PDB entry 4RQ6 | X-ray diffraction, 2.25 A resolution | chains A and T of the 4 polymer chains in the assembly

# Chain A
Molecule: DNA polymerase beta
From: Homo sapiens
Notes: EC 2.7.7.7, 4.2.99.-
Reference sequence: P06746 (DPOLB_HUMAN); residue numbers follow UniProt; this construct covers 1-335
Amino-acid sequence (343 residues; row label = number of the first residue in the row; numbers below 1 keep their minus sign (Met-1 is residue -1)):
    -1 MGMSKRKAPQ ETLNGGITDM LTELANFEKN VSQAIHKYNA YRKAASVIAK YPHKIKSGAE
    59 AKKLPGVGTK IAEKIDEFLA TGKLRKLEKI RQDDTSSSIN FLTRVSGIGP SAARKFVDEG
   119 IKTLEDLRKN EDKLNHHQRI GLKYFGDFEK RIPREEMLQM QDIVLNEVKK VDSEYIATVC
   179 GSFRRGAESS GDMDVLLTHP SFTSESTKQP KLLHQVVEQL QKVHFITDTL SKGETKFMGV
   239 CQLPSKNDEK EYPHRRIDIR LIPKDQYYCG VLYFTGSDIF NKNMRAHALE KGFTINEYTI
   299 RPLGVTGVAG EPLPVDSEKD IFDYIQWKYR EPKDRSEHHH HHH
Disordered / not traced: -1 to 9, 336-341
Sequence notes: expression tag (-1 to 0, 336-341)
Ion coordination: Na+ site 1: Lys60, Leu62, Val65 (shared with 1 residue of chain D); Na+ site 2: Thr101, Val103, Ile106 (shared with 1 residue of chain P); Mg2+: Asp190, Asp192 (together with pyrophosphate) (shared with 1 residue of chain P); Na+ site 3: Asp190, Asp192, Asp256 (shared with 2 residues of chain P)
Residues lining bound ligands: pyrophosphate (PPV): Arg149, Gly179, Ser180, Arg183, Ser188, Gly189, Asp190, Asp192, Ser275
Curated features (UniProtKB/Swiss-Prot):
  - region: Arg183 to Asp192 (DNA-binding)
  - active site: Lys72 (Nucleophile)
  - binding site (K(+)): Lys60, Leu62, Val65, Thr101, Val103, Ile106
  - binding site (Na(+)): Lys60, Leu62, Val65, Thr101, Val103, Ile106
  - binding site (dATP): Arg149, Ser180, Arg183, Gly189, Asp190
  - binding site (dCTP): Arg149, Ser180, Arg183, Gly189, Asp190
  - binding site (dGTP): Arg149, Ser180, Arg183, Gly189, Asp190, Asp192
  - binding site (dTTP): Arg149, Ser180, Arg183, Gly189, Asp190
  - binding site (Mg(2+)): Asp190, Asp192, Asp256
  - modified residue: Lys72 (N6-acetyllysine), Arg83 (Omega-N-methylarginine), Arg152 (Omega-N-methylarginine)
  - cross-link (Glycyl lysine isopeptide (Lys-Gly)): Lys41 (interchain with G-Cter in ubiquitin), Lys61 (interchain with G-Cter in ubiquitin), Lys81 (interchain with G-Cter in ubiquitin)
  - natural variant: Leu22 (L22P: Found in a gastric cancer sample; uncertain significance), Tyr39 (Y39C: Found in a gastric cancer sample; uncertain significance), Gly118 (G118V: Decreased DNA-directed DNA polymerase activity), Arg137 (R137Q: Decreased function in base-excision repair), Arg149 (R149I: Decreased DNA-directed DNA polymerase activity), Asp160 (D160N: Found in a gastric cancer sample; uncertain significance), Cys239 (C239R: Found in a gastric cancer sample; uncertain significance), Lys289 (K289M: Found in a colon cancer sample; uncertain significance), Asn294 (N294D: Found in a gastric cancer sample; uncertain significance), Glu295 (E295K: Found in a gastric cancer sample; uncertain significance)
  - mutagenesis: Phe25 (F25W: No effect on 5'-dRP lyase activity. Decreased ssDNA binding), His34 (H34G: Decreased 5'-dRP lyase activity. Decreased ssDNA binding), Lys35 (K35A: Decreased 5'-dRP lyase activity. Decreased ssDNA binding. Loss of 5'-dRP lyase activity; when associated with A-68 and A-72. Decreased ssDNA binding; when associated with A-68 and A-72 ...), Tyr39 (Y39F: No effect on 5'-dRP lyase activity; Y39Q: Abolishes DNA polymerase and 5'-dRP lyase activity), Lys41 (K41R: Abolishes ubiquitination; when associated with R-61 and R-81), Lys60 (K60A: Decreased 5'-dRP lyase activity. Decreased ssDNA binding), Lys61 (K61R: Abolishes ubiquitination; when associated with R-41 and R-81), Lys68 (K68A: No effect on 5'-dRP lyase activity. Decreased ssDNA binding. Loss of 5'-dRP lyase activity; when associated with A-35 and A-72. Decreased ssDNA binding; when associated with A-35 and A-72 ...), Glu71 (E71Q: No effect on 5'-dRP lyase activity. No effect on structure shown by circular dichroism. No effect on ssDNA binding), Lys72 (K72A: Severely reduced 5'-dRP lyase activity. Does not affect ssDNA binding. Loss of 5'-dRP lyase activity; when associated with A-35 and A-68. Decreased ssDNA binding ...), Glu75 (E75A: Slightly decreased 5'-dRP lyase activity. Decreased ssDNA binding. No effect on structure shown by circular dichroism), Lys81 (K81R: Abolishes ubiquitination; when associated with R-41 and R-61), 5 further mutagenesis entries in UniProt

# Chain T
Molecule: 16-nt DNA strand
Sequence (16 nucleotides; each row starts with the number of its first residue):
     1 CCGACGGCGC ATCAGC
Modified / non-standard residues: 8OG (8-oxo-2'-deoxy-guanosine-5'-monophosphate) at position 6

# Chain A / chain T interface
Residue-residue contacts (25; chain A residue first):
  His34(A) - DC5(T)  stacking on the base
  Ser229(A) - DC10(T)  phosphate contact
  Ser229(A) - DA11(T)  sugar contact
  Lys230(A) - DC10(T)  hydrogen bond to the phosphate
  Lys230(A) - DA11(T)  hydrogen bond to the phosphate
  Gly231(A) - DC10(T)  phosphate contact
  Glu232(A) - DC10(T)  hydrogen bond to the phosphate
  Thr233(A) - DG9(T)  hydrogen bond to the phosphate
  Thr233(A) - DC10(T)  hydrogen bond to the phosphate
  Lys234(A) - DG9(T)  sugar contact
  Lys234(A) - DC10(T)  hydrogen bond to the phosphate
  Arg258(A) - DG9(T)  sugar contact
  Tyr271(A) - DG7(T)  base contact
  Lys280(A) - 8OG_6(T)  salt bridge to the phosphate
  Arg283(A) - 8OG_6(T)  base contact
  Arg283(A) - DG7(T)  hydrogen bond to the sugar
  Ala284(A) - 8OG_6(T)  phosphate contact
  Leu287(A) - 8OG_6(T)  phosphate contact
  Leu287(A) - DG7(T)  phosphate contact
  Thr292(A) - DG7(T)  hydrogen bond to the phosphate
  Ile293(A) - DG7(T)  sugar contact
  Asn294(A) - DG7(T)  phosphate contact
  Asn294(A) - DC8(T)  hydrogen bond to the phosphate
  Glu295(A) - DC8(T)  sugar contact
  Tyr296(A) - DG9(T)  hydrogen bond to the phosphate
Other interface residues (no listed pair), chain A (21 interface residues in all): Asn37, Asn133, Arg299
Other interface residues (no listed pair), chain T (8 interface residues in all): DT12

# Summary
21 residues of chain A and 8 residues of chain T are in contact; the contacts include 10 hydrogen bonds, 1
salt bridge and 1 aromatic stacking contact. Polar pairs include Arg283(A)-DG7(T), Lys230(A)-DC10(T) and
Lys230(A)-DA11(T). Ligands of chain A: pyrophosphate.
Here chain A is DNA polymerase beta (Homo sapiens) and chain T is a 16-nt DNA strand. Entry 4RQ6 (Human DNA
Polymerase Beta With Gapped DNA Containing an 8-oxo-7,8-dihydro-Guanine(8-oxoG) and dATP soaked with MgCl2 for
...) was determined by X-ray diffraction, deposited together with 4RPX, 4RPY, 4RPZ, 4RQ0, 4RQ1, 4RQ2 and 5
further entries.
